PDB entry 2R97 | X-ray diffraction, 2.00 A resolution | chains A and C

== Chain A (and C) ==
Protein: Flavoprotein WrbA
Organism: Escherichia coli
Notes: EC 1.6.5.2; chain C of this document is another copy of the same molecule, construct and numbering; everything in this record applies to it too
Reference sequence: P0A8G6 (WRBA_ECOLI); residues 0-197 here correspond to UniProt positions 1-198 (UniProt number = residue number + 1)
Amino-acid sequence (198 residues; row label = number of the first residue in the row; numbering starts at 0):
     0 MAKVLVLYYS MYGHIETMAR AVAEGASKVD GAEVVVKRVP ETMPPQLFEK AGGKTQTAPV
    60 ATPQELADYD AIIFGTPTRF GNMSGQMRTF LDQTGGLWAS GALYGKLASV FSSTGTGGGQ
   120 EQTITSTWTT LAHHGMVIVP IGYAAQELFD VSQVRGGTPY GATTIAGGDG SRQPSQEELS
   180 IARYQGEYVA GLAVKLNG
Unresolved in the structure: 0 (chain C: 0, 148-153)
Ligand contacts:
  - FMN (flavin mononucleotide), molecule 1: Tyr8, Ser9, Met10, Tyr11, Gly12, His13, Ile14, Glu15, Pro76, Thr77, Arg78, Phe79, Gly80, Ser112, Thr113, Gly114, Thr115, Gly116, Gly117, Ala165
  - FMN, molecule 2: Asp91, His132, Tyr142
UniProt features mapped onto this chain:
  - binding site (FMN): Ser9 to Ile14, Thr77 to Phe79, Ser112 to Gly117, His132
  - binding site (NAD(+)): Tyr11, Ala50, Asp168
  - binding site (substrate): Trp97
  - modified residue: Lys49 (N6-acetyllysine)

== How chain A and chain C interact ==
Contacting residue pairs - 52 pairs, chain A then chain C:
  Arg78(A) with Arg87(C), hydrogen bond (backbone-side chain); Asp91(C), salt bridge
  Phe79(A) with Arg87(C); Leu90(C); Thr93(C); Trp97(C), hydrophobic; Thr128(C); Thr129(C), hydrogen bond (backbone-side chain); His132(C); His133(C)
  Gly80(A) with Thr128(C); His132(C)
  Asn81(A) with Met82(C); Arg87(C); Ser125(C); Thr129(C)
  Met82(A) with Asn81(C); Arg87(C)
  Ser83(A) with Arg87(C); Asp91(C)
  Gly84(A) with Arg87(C); Thr88(C); Asp91(C), hydrogen bond (backbone-side chain)
  Arg87(A) with Arg78(C), hydrogen bond (side chain-backbone); Phe79(C); Asn81(C); Met82(C); Ser83(C); Gly84(C); Arg87(C)
  Thr88(A) with Gly84(C); Thr88(C)
  Leu90(A) with Phe79(C)
  Asp91(A) with Arg78(C), salt bridge; Ser83(C); Gly84(C), hydrogen bond (side chain-backbone)
  Gln92(A) with Met42(C)
  Thr93(A) with Phe79(C)
  Trp97(A) with Phe79(C), hydrophobic
  Gly117(A) with His132(C)
  Gly118(A) with His132(C)
  Gln121(A) with Thr128(C)
  Ser125(A) with Asn81(C)
  Thr128(A) with Phe79(C); Gly80(C); Gln121(C)
  Thr129(A) with Phe79(C), hydrogen bond (side chain-backbone); Asn81(C)
  His132(A) with Phe79(C); Gly80(C); Gly117(C); Gly118(C)
Also at the interface, not in a pair above, chain A (25 interface residues in all): Thr41, Gln85, Gly94, His133
Also at the interface, not in a pair above, chain C (26 interface residues in all): Thr41, Gln85, Gly94, Thr115

== In short ==
Chain A and chain C form an interface of 25 and 26 residues respectively, with 6 hydrogen bonds and 2 salt
bridges. Polar pairs include Arg78(A)-Asp91(C), Arg78(A)-Arg87(C) and Phe79(A)-Thr129(C). Bound to chain A:
flavin mononucleotide.
Chain A and chain C are both Flavoprotein WrbA (Escherichia coli); the structure, Crystal structure of E. coli
WrbA in complex with FMN, was determined by X-ray diffraction together with 2RG1 from the same study.
